3DAP - chains A and B; structure by X-ray diffraction, 2.20 A resolution.

Chain A (and B):
Protein: Diaminopimelic acid dehydrogenase
Source organism: Corynebacterium glutamicum
Notes: EC 1.4.1.16; chain B of this document is another copy of the same molecule, construct and numbering; everything in this record applies to it too
Reference sequence: P04964 (DDH_CORGL); residues 1-320 here = UniProt positions 1-320
Sequence (320 residues; row label = number of the first residue in the row):
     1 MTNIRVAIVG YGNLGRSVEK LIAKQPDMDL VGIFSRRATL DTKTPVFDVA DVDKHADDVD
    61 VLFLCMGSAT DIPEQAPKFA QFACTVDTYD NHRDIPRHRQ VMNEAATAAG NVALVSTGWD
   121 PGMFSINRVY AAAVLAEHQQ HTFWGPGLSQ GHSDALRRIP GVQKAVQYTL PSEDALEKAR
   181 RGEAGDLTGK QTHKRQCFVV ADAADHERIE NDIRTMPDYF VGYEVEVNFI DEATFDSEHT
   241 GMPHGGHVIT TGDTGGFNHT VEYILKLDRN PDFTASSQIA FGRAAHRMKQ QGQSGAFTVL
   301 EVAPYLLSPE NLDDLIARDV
Residues lining bound ligands: NADPH (NDP; NADPH dihydro-nicotinamide-adenine-dinucleotide phosphate): Gly-10, Tyr-11, Gly-12, Asn-13, Leu-14, Ser-35, Arg-36, Arg-37, Cys-65, Met-66, Gly-67, Ser-68, Thr-88, Asp-90, Thr-117, Gly-118, Trp-119, Asp-120, Pro-121, Asn-270, Thr-274
UniProt features mapped onto this chain:
  - binding site (NADP(+)): Tyr-11 to Leu-14, Ser-35 to Arg-37, Cys-65 to Ser-68, Thr-88 to Asp-90, Thr-117 to Pro-121
  - binding site (substrate): Asp-90, Asp-120, Trp-144, Gln-150, Gly-151, Thr-169, Arg-195, His-244, Asn-270

How chain A and chain B interact:
Contacting residue pairs - 106 pairs, chain A then chain B:
  Lys-20(A) / Thr-254(B)  hydrogen bond (side chain-backbone)
  Lys-20(A) / Phe-257(B)
  Lys-24(A) / Glu-137(B)  salt bridge
  His-92(A) / Val-320(B)  hydrogen bond (side chain-backbone)
  Ile-95(A) / Val-320(B)
  Pro-96(A) / Ala-317(B)  hydrophobic
  Arg-99(A) / Leu-312(B)
  Arg-99(A) / Ile-316(B)
  Pro-121(A) / Val-320(B)
  Met-123(A) / Tyr-130(B)  hydrophobic
  Ser-125(A) / Asp-319(B)
  Ser-125(A) / Val-320(B)  hydrogen bond (side chain-backbone)
  Ile-126(A) / Tyr-130(B)
  Asn-127(A) / Tyr-263(B)
  Arg-128(A) / Asp-319(B)  hydrogen bond (side chain-backbone)
  Arg-128(A) / Val-320(B)  hydrogen bond (side chain-backbone)
  Val-129(A) / Asp-319(B)
  Tyr-130(A) / Met-123(B)  hydrophobic
  Tyr-130(A) / Ile-126(B)
  Tyr-130(A) / Pro-304(B)
  Ala-133(A) / Leu-307(B)  hydrophobic
  Val-134(A) / Phe-273(B)  hydrophobic
  Val-134(A) / Ser-276(B)
  Val-134(A) / Ser-277(B)
  Glu-137(A) / Lys-24(B)
  Asp-253(A) / Lys-24(B)  hydrogen bond (backbone-side chain)
  Thr-254(A) / Lys-20(B)  hydrogen bond (backbone-side chain)
  Thr-254(A) / Lys-24(B)
  Thr-254(A) / Asp-272(B)  hydrogen bond
  Gly-255(A) / Lys-24(B)
  Phe-257(A) / Asp-268(B)
  Phe-257(A) / Arg-269(B)
  Phe-257(A) / Asp-272(B)
  Asn-258(A) / Asp-268(B)  hydrogen bond (backbone-side chain)
  His-259(A) / Lys-266(B)
  His-259(A) / Leu-267(B)
  His-259(A) / Asp-268(B)
  His-259(A) / Arg-269(B)  hydrogen bond (side chain-backbone)
  His-259(A) / Asp-272(B)
  His-259(A) / Phe-273(B)
  Thr-260(A) / Ile-264(B)
  Thr-260(A) / Leu-265(B)
  Thr-260(A) / Lys-266(B)  hydrogen bond (backbone-backbone)
  Val-261(A) / Tyr-263(B)
  Val-261(A) / Ile-264(B)
  Val-261(A) / Leu-265(B)  hydrophobic
  Val-261(A) / Phe-273(B)  hydrophobic
  Glu-262(A) / Glu-262(B)
  Glu-262(A) / Tyr-263(B)
  Glu-262(A) / Ile-264(B)  hydrogen bond (backbone-backbone)
  Tyr-263(A) / Asn-127(B)
  Tyr-263(A) / Val-261(B)  hydrophobic
  Tyr-263(A) / Glu-262(B)
  Ile-264(A) / Thr-260(B)
  Ile-264(A) / Val-261(B)
  Ile-264(A) / Glu-262(B)  hydrogen bond (backbone-backbone)
  Ile-264(A) / Ile-264(B)  hydrophobic
  Leu-265(A) / Thr-260(B)
  Leu-265(A) / Val-261(B)  hydrophobic
  Lys-266(A) / His-259(B)
  Lys-266(A) / Thr-260(B)  hydrogen bond (backbone-backbone)
  Leu-267(A) / His-259(B)
  Asp-268(A) / Phe-257(B)
  Asp-268(A) / Asn-258(B)  hydrogen bond (side chain-backbone)
  Asp-268(A) / His-259(B)
  Arg-269(A) / Phe-257(B)
  Arg-269(A) / His-259(B)  hydrogen bond (backbone-side chain)
  Asp-272(A) / Thr-254(B)  hydrogen bond
  Asp-272(A) / Phe-257(B)
  Asp-272(A) / His-259(B)
  Phe-273(A) / Val-134(B)  hydrophobic
  Phe-273(A) / His-259(B)
  Ser-276(A) / Val-134(B)
  Ser-277(A) / Val-134(B)
  Leu-300(A) / Ala-303(B)
  Leu-300(A) / Pro-304(B)
  Leu-300(A) / Tyr-305(B)  hydrogen bond (backbone-backbone)
  Leu-300(A) / Leu-315(B)  hydrophobic
  Leu-300(A) / Val-320(B)  hydrophobic
  Glu-301(A) / Ala-303(B)
  Glu-301(A) / Tyr-305(B)
  Glu-301(A) / Leu-312(B)
  Val-302(A) / Pro-304(B)
  Ala-303(A) / Leu-300(B)
  Ala-303(A) / Glu-301(B)
  Pro-304(A) / Val-129(B)
  Pro-304(A) / Tyr-130(B)
  Pro-304(A) / Leu-300(B)
  Pro-304(A) / Val-302(B)
  Tyr-305(A) / Leu-300(B)  hydrogen bond (backbone-backbone)
  Tyr-305(A) / Glu-301(B)
  Leu-307(A) / Ala-133(B)
  Leu-312(A) / Glu-301(B)
  Ile-316(A) / Arg-99(B)
  Ile-316(A) / Glu-301(B)
  Ala-317(A) / Pro-96(B)  hydrophobic
  Asp-319(A) / Ser-125(B)
  Asp-319(A) / Arg-128(B)  hydrogen bond (backbone-side chain)
  Asp-319(A) / Val-129(B)
  Val-320(A) / His-92(B)  hydrogen bond (backbone-side chain)
  Val-320(A) / Ile-95(B)
  Val-320(A) / Asp-120(B)
  Val-320(A) / Pro-121(B)
  Val-320(A) / Ser-125(B)  hydrogen bond (backbone-side chain)
  Val-320(A) / Arg-128(B)
  Val-320(A) / Leu-300(B)  hydrophobic
Also at the interface, not in a pair above, chain A (61 interface residues in all): Leu-21, Gln-25, Ser-116, Asp-120, Leu-135, Ala-136, Gln-140, Ala-280, Thr-298, Ser-308, Asp-313, Leu-315
Also at the interface, not in a pair above, chain B (59 interface residues in all): Leu-21, Gln-25, Ser-116, Leu-135, Ala-136, Ala-280, Thr-298, Val-299, Ser-308, Asp-313

In short:
The interface between chain A and chain B involves 61 residues on one side and 59 on the other, with 22
hydrogen bonds and 1 salt bridge. Polar contacts include Lys-24(A)/Glu-137(B), Lys-20(A)/Thr-254(B) and
His-92(A)/Val-320(B). Chain A binds NADPH.
Chain A and chain B are both Diaminopimelic acid dehydrogenase (Corynebacterium glutamicum); the structure, C.
glutamicum dap dehydrogenase in complex with nadp+ and the inhibitor 5S-isoxazoline, was determined by X-ray
diffraction, deposited together with 2DAP.
